PDB entry 7VAY | electron microscopy, 3.30 A resolution | chains K and L of the 12 polymer chains in the assembly

== Chain K ==
Protein: V-type ATP synthase subunit G
Organism: Thermus thermophilus HB8
UniProtKB: Q5SIT5 (Q5SIT5_THET8); residues 1-120 here = UniProt positions 1-120
Sequence (120 residues; each row starts with the number of its first residue):
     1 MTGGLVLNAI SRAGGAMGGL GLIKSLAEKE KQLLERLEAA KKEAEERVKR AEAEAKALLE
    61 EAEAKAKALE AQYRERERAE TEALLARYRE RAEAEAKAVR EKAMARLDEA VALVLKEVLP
Not modelled in the structure: 1-80

== Chain L ==
Protein: V-type ATP synthase subunit E
Organism: Thermus thermophilus HB8
UniProtKB: P74901 (VATE_THET8); numbering as in UniProt (aligned over 1-188)
Sequence (188 residues; row label = number of the first residue in the row):
     1 MSKLEAILSQ EVEAEIQALL QEAEAKAEAV KREAEEKAKA LLQARERALE AQYRAALRRA
    61 ESAGELLVAT ARTQARGEVL EEVRRRVREA LEALPQKPEW PEVVRKLALE ALEALPGAKA
   121 LVANPEDLPH LEALARERGV ELQAEPALRL GVRAVGAEGK TQVENSLLAR LDRAWDALSS
   181 KVAQALWG
Not modelled in the structure: 1-60

== Chain K / chain L interface ==
Contacting residue pairs - 16 pairs, chain K then chain L:
  Tyr88(K) - Gly64(L)
  Val99(K) - Ala75(L)  hydrophobic
  Arg100(K) - Glu78(L)  salt bridge
  Ala103(K) - Val79(L)  hydrophobic
  Arg106(K) - Leu186(L)
  Leu107(K) - Val83(L)  hydrophobic
  Leu107(K) - Arg86(L)
  Asp108(K) - Arg86(L)  salt bridge
  Val111(K) - Arg86(L)
  Val114(K) - Val87(L)  hydrophobic
  Val114(K) - Leu178(L)  hydrophobic
  Val114(K) - Val182(L)  hydrophobic
  Leu115(K) - Val87(L)  hydrophobic
  Leu115(K) - Leu91(L)  hydrophobic
  Val118(K) - Arg170(L)
  Leu119(K) - Leu91(L)  hydrophobic
Interface residues without a listed pair, chain K (18 interface residues in all): Ala92, Glu95, Lys102, Ala110, Glu117, Pro120
Interface residues without a listed pair, chain L (24 interface residues in all): Glu61, Leu67, Val68, Arg72, Ala90, Leu94, Val103, Lys106, Glu110, Leu167, Lys181, Trp187

== Overview ==
Chain K and chain L form an interface of 18 and 24 residues respectively, with 2 salt bridges. Polar contacts
include Arg100(K)-Glu78(L) and Asp108(K)-Arg86(L).
Here chain K is V-type ATP synthase subunit G and chain L is V-type ATP synthase subunit E, both from Thermus
thermophilus HB8. Entry 7VAY (V1EG domain of V/A-ATPase from Thermus thermophilus at saturated ATP-gamma-S
condition, state2) was determined by electron microscopy, deposited together with 7VAI, 7VAJ, 7VAK, 7VAL,
7VAM, 7VAN and 11 further entries.
